Entry 3FLC (X-ray diffraction, 1.85 A resolution); this record covers chains O and X.

[Chain O (and X)]
Name: Glycerol kinase
From: Enterococcus casseliflavus
Notes: EC 2.7.1.30; chain X of this document is another copy of the same molecule, construct and numbering; everything in this record applies to it too
UniProt: O34153 (GLPK_ENTCA); residue numbers follow UniProt; this construct covers 1-506
Chain sequence (518 residues; numbered -11 to 506; the number before each row is that of its first residue; numbers below 1 keep their minus sign (Met-11 is residue -11)):
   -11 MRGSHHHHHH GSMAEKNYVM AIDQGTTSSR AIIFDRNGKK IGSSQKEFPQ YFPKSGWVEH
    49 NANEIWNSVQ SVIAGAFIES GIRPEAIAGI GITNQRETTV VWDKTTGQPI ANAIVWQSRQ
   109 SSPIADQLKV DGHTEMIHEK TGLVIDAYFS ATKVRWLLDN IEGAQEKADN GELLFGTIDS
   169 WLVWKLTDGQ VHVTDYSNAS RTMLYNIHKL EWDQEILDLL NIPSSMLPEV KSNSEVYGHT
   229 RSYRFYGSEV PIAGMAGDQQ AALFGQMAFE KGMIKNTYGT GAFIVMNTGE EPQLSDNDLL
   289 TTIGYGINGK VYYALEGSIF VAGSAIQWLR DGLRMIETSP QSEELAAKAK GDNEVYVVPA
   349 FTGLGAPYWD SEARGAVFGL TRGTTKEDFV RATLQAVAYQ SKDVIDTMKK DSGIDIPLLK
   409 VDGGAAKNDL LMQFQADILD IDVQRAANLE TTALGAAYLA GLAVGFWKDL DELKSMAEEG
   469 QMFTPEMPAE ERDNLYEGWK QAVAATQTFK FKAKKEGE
Unresolved in the structure: -11 to 2, 283, 355, 500-506 (chain X: -11 to 2, 281, 500-506)
Construct notes: expression tag (-11 to 0); engineered mutation Arg232 (His in O34153)
Curated features (UniProtKB/Swiss-Prot):
  - binding site (ADP): Thr14, Arg18, Thr268, Gly311, Gly412, Asn416
  - binding site (ATP): Thr14, Thr15, Ser16, Thr268, Gly311, Gln315, Gly412
  - binding site (sn-glycerol 3-phosphate): Thr14, Arg84, Glu85, Tyr136, Asp246
  - binding site (glycerol): Arg84, Glu85, Tyr136, Asp246, Gln247
What the authors report for this chain:
  - binding site for glycerol: Arg84, Glu85, Tyr136, Asp246
  - catalytic residues: Arg18 (proposed by the authors, not directly observed)
  - mutagenesis - H232R: increased catalytic activity (citing earlier work)
  - allosteric site: Asn49 to Gly69 (proposed by the authors, not directly observed)

[How chain O and chain X interact]
Residue-residue contacts - 14 pairs, chain O then chain X:
  Asn55(O) with Ile66(X)
  Gln58(O) with Ile66(X)
  Ser59(O) with Ile66(X)
  Ala62(O) with Ala62(X), hydrophobic
  Ile66(O) with Asn55(X); Gln58(X); Ser59(X)
  Arg71(O) with Tyr231(X)
  Asp176(O) with Arg71(X), salt bridge
  Tyr231(O) with Arg71(X), hydrogen bond
  Tyr234(O) with Ile66(X); Tyr234(X)
  Gly235(O) with Tyr234(X), hydrogen bond (backbone-backbone); Gly235(X)
Other interface residues (no listed pair), chain X (10 interface residues in all): Pro72

[Summary]
The chain O/chain X interface involves 10 residues from each chain, with 2 hydrogen bonds and 1 salt bridge.
Polar contacts include Asp176(O)-Arg71(X), Tyr231(O)-Arg71(X) and Gly235(O)-Tyr234(X). The paper reports the
catalytic residue Arg18(O); H232R of chain O increases catalytic activity.
Both chains are Glycerol kinase (Enterococcus casseliflavus). Entry 3FLC (Crystal structure of the His-tagged
H232R mutant of glycerol kinase from Enterococcus casseliflavus with glycerol) was determined by X-ray
diffraction together with 3H3N, 3H3O, 3H45, 3H46 and 3D7E from the same study.
